PDB entry 1UVN | X-ray diffraction, 3.00 A resolution | chains A and B

# Chain A
Name: RNA-directed RNA polymerase
Source organism: Pseudomonas phage phi6
Notes: EC 2.7.7.48
UniProtKB: P11124 (RDRP_BPPH6); residues 1-664 here correspond to UniProt positions 2-665 (UniProt number = residue number + 1)
Amino-acid sequence (664 residues; row label = number of the first residue in the row):
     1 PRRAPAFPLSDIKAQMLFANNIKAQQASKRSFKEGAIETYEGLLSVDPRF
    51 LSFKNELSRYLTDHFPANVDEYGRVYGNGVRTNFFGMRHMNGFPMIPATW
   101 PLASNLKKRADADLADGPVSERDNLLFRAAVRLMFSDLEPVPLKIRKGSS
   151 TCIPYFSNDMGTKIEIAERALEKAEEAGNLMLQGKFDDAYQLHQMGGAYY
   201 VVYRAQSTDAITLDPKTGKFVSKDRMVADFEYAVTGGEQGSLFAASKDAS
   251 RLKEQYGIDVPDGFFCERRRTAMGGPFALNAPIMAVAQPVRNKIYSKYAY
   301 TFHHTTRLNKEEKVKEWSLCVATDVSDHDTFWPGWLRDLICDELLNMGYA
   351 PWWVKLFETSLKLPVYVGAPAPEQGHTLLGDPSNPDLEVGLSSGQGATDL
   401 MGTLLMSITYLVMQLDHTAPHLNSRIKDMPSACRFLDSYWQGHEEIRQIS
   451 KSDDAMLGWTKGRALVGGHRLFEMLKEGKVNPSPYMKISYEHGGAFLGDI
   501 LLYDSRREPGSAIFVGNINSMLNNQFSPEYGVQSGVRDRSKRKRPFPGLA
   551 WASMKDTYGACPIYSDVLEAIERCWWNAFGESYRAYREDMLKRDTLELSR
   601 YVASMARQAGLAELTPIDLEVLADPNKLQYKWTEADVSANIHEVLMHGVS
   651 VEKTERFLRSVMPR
Construct notes: conflict Met-456 (Ile457 in P11124)
Bound ions: Ca2+ site 1: Arg-204, Tyr-630 (together with GTP); Ca2+ site 2: Val-325, Asp-453 (together with GTP); Mn2+: Asp-454, Glu-491, Ala-495
Residues lining bound ligands:
  - GTP (guanosine-5'-triphosphate), molecule 1: Arg-204, Asp-399, Lys-451, Ser-452, Asp-453, Asp-454, Leu-497, Gly-498, Ser-520, Asn-524, Asn-626, Gln-629, Tyr-630, Lys-631
  - GTP, molecule 2: Arg-204, Arg-225, Arg-268, Arg-270, Ala-272, Val-325, Ser-326, Asp-327, His-328, Asp-329, Ser-393, Gly-394, Thr-398, Ser-452, Asp-453
UniProt features mapped onto this chain:
  - binding site (Mg(2+)): Asp-453, Tyr-490, Gly-494
From the paper describing this entry:
  - conformationally variable residues (side-chain flip): Tyr-630

# Chain B
Molecule: 6-nt RNA strand
Sequence (6 nucleotides; each row starts with the number of its first residue):
     2 UUUUCC
Disordered / not traced: 2-3

# Chain A / chain B interface
Residue-residue contacts (26; chain A residue first):
  Lys-23(A) with U4(B), base contact
  Ala-27(A) with U5(B), phosphate contact
  Arg-30(A) with U4(B), hydrogen bond to the phosphate; U5(B), salt bridge to the phosphate
  Gly-148(A) with C6(B), phosphate contact
  Ser-149(A) with C6(B), phosphate contact; C7(B), phosphate contact
  Ser-150(A) with U5(B), sugar contact; C6(B), hydrogen bond to the phosphate
  Val-202(A) with U5(B), sugar contact; C6(B), base contact
  Arg-204(A) with C6(B), base contact
  Met-273(A) with C6(B), hydrogen bond to the sugar
  Gly-274(A) with C6(B), sugar contact
  Gly-275(A) with C6(B), sugar contact
  Met-284(A) with C7(B), sugar contact
  Ser-393(A) with C6(B), base contact
  Gly-394(A) with C6(B), hydrogen bond to the sugar; C7(B), sugar contact
  Gln-395(A) with C7(B), hydrogen bond to the sugar
  Gly-396(A) with C7(B), hydrogen bond to the sugar
  Thr-398(A) with C7(B), hydrogen bond to the base
  Tyr-530(A) with C6(B), hydrogen bond to the base
  Lys-543(A) with C6(B), salt bridge to the phosphate
  Asn-626(A) with C7(B), hydrogen bond to the base
  Gln-629(A) with C7(B), base contact
Other interface residues (no listed pair), chain A (30 interface residues in all): Arg-146, Cys-152, Phe-156, Tyr-200, Tyr-203, Ala-272, Asn-280, Arg-291, Ala-397

# In short
Chain A and chain B form an interface of 30 and 4 residues respectively; the contacts include 9 hydrogen bonds
and 2 salt bridges. Among the polar pairs are Thr-398(A)/C7(B), Tyr-530(A)/C6(B) and Asn-626(A)/C7(B). Bound
to chain A: GTP. UniProt lists 3 Mg2+-binding residues on chain A. From the paper: conformational variability
at Tyr-630(A).
Here chain A is RNA-directed RNA polymerase (Pseudomonas phage phi6) and chain B is a 6-nt RNA strand. Entry
1UVN (The structural basis for RNA specificity and Ca2 inhibition of an RNA-dependent RNA polymerase phi6p2
ca2+ ...) was determined by X-ray diffraction, deposited together with 1UVL, 1UVI, 1UVJ, 1UVK and 1UVM.
